1XEW - chains X and Y; structure by X-ray diffraction, 2.00 A resolution.

# Chain X
Name: SMC protein
Source organism: Pyrococcus furiosus
Notes: fragment: SMC_N-terminal fragment (residue 1-182)
Sequence (182 residues; numbered 1 to 182; the number before each row is that of its first residue):
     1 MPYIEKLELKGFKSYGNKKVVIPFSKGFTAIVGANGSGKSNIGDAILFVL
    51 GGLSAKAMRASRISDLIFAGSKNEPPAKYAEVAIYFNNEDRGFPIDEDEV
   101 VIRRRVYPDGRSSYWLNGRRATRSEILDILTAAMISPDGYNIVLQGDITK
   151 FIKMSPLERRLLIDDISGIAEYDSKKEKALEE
Not modelled in the structure: 57-76, 168-182
What the authors report for this chain:
  - catalytic residues: Arg59 (proposed by the authors, not directly observed)
  - mutagenesis - K39A: abolished catalytic activity
  - mutagenesis - R59A: unchanged catalytic activity
  - mutagenesis - R59A: abolished catalytic activity on DNA
  - mutagenesis - R59A: decreased catalytic activity on SMCcd:ScpA

# Chain Y
Name: SMC protein
Source organism: Pyrococcus furiosus
Notes: fragment: SMC_C-terminal fragment (residue 1006-1177)
Sequence (172 residues; each row starts with the number of its first residue):
  1006 EKEKKNVFMRTFEAISRNFSEIFAKLSPGGSARLILENPEDPFSGGLEIE
  1056 AKPAGKDVKRIEAMSGGEKALTALAFVFAIQKFKPAPFYLFDEIDAHLDD
  1106 ANVKRVADLIKESSKESQFIVITLRDVMMANADKIIGVSMRDGVSKVVSL
  1156 SLEKAMKILEEIRKKQGWEHGN
Not modelled in the structure: 1006-1011, 1146-1147, 1174-1177
What the authors report for this chain:
  - mutagenesis - S1070R: abolished catalytic activity

# Chain X / chain Y interface
Residue-residue contacts - 131 pairs, chain X then chain Y:
  Met1(X) - Pro1090(Y)
  Met1(X) - Ala1091(Y)
  Met1(X) - Pro1092(Y)  hydrophobic
  Pro2(X) - Pro1092(Y)
  Tyr3(X) - Gln1123(Y)
  Ile4(X) - Phe1093(Y)  hydrophobic
  Ile4(X) - Gln1123(Y)  hydrogen bond (backbone-side chain)
  Ile4(X) - Ile1125(Y)  hydrophobic
  Ser14(X) - Met1145(Y)
  Ser14(X) - Gly1148(Y)
  Ser14(X) - Val1149(Y)
  Ser14(X) - Ser1150(Y)  hydrogen bond
  Tyr15(X) - Val1143(Y)
  Tyr15(X) - Ser1150(Y)
  Tyr15(X) - Val1152(Y)  hydrophobic
  Gly16(X) - Val1149(Y)
  Val20(X) - Val1152(Y)  hydrophobic
  Pro23(X) - Lys1139(Y)  hydrogen bond (backbone-side chain)
  Pro23(X) - Ile1141(Y)
  Pro23(X) - Ser1154(Y)
  Phe24(X) - Gln1123(Y)
  Phe24(X) - Ile1125(Y)  hydrophobic
  Phe24(X) - Lys1139(Y)
  Ser25(X) - Gln1123(Y)  hydrogen bond (backbone-side chain)
  Ser25(X) - Asp1138(Y)
  Ser25(X) - Lys1139(Y)
  Lys26(X) - Gln1123(Y)
  Gly27(X) - Ser1119(Y)
  Gly27(X) - Gln1123(Y)
  Gly27(X) - Phe1124(Y)  hydrogen bond (backbone-backbone)
  Gly27(X) - Asp1138(Y)
  Phe28(X) - Ser1119(Y)
  Phe28(X) - Phe1124(Y)
  Phe28(X) - Val1126(Y)  hydrophobic
  Phe28(X) - Met1133(Y)  hydrophobic
  Phe28(X) - Asn1136(Y)
  Phe28(X) - Ala1137(Y)  hydrophobic
  Phe28(X) - Asp1138(Y)  hydrogen bond (backbone-backbone)
  Phe28(X) - Lys1139(Y)  hydrogen bond (backbone-backbone)
  Thr29(X) - Phe1124(Y)  hydrogen bond (backbone-backbone)
  Thr29(X) - Ile1125(Y)
  Thr29(X) - Val1126(Y)  hydrogen bond (backbone-backbone)
  Thr29(X) - Lys1139(Y)
  Ala30(X) - Val1126(Y)
  Ala30(X) - Ala1137(Y)
  Ala30(X) - Lys1139(Y)  hydrogen bond (backbone-backbone)
  Ala30(X) - Ile1140(Y)
  Ala30(X) - Ile1141(Y)  hydrogen bond (backbone-backbone)
  Ile31(X) - Ile1125(Y)  hydrophobic
  Ile31(X) - Val1126(Y)  hydrogen bond (backbone-backbone)
  Ile31(X) - Ile1127(Y)
  Ile31(X) - Thr1128(Y)  hydrogen bond (backbone-backbone)
  Ile31(X) - Ile1141(Y)
  Ile31(X) - Val1143(Y)  hydrophobic
  Val32(X) - Thr1128(Y)
  Val32(X) - Met1134(Y)  hydrophobic
  Val32(X) - Ile1140(Y)  hydrophobic
  Val32(X) - Ile1141(Y)  hydrogen bond (backbone-backbone)
  Val32(X) - Gly1142(Y)
  Val32(X) - Val1143(Y)  hydrogen bond (backbone-backbone)
  Gly33(X) - Leu1129(Y)
  Gly33(X) - Val1143(Y)
  Gly33(X) - Ile1167(Y)
  Ala34(X) - Ile1167(Y)
  Ala34(X) - Gln1171(Y)
  Asn35(X) - Gln1171(Y)  hydrogen bond
  Gly36(X) - Met1145(Y)
  Ser37(X) - Val1143(Y)
  Ser37(X) - Ser1144(Y)
  Ser37(X) - Met1145(Y)
  Ser37(X) - Ser1150(Y)  hydrogen bond (backbone-side chain)
  Gly38(X) - Ser1150(Y)
  Lys39(X) - Glu1098(Y)  salt bridge
  Lys39(X) - Ile1127(Y)
  Lys39(X) - Leu1129(Y)
  Lys39(X) - Val1143(Y)
  Ser40(X) - Asp1097(Y)
  Ile46(X) - Leu1095(Y)  hydrophobic
  Leu50(X) - Phe1093(Y)  hydrophobic
  Ala133(X) - Pro1092(Y)
  Met134(X) - Ala1091(Y)
  Met134(X) - Pro1092(Y)
  Ile135(X) - Pro1092(Y)  hydrophobic
  Tyr140(X) - Val1082(Y)
  Tyr140(X) - Ile1085(Y)  hydrophobic
  Tyr140(X) - Gln1086(Y)
  Asn141(X) - Gln1086(Y)
  Asn141(X) - Ala1091(Y)
  Asn141(X) - Phe1093(Y)  hydrogen bond (side chain-backbone)
  Asn141(X) - Tyr1094(Y)
  Asn141(X) - Leu1095(Y)  hydrogen bond (backbone-backbone)
  Asn141(X) - Phe1096(Y)
  Ile142(X) - Leu1095(Y)
  Val143(X) - Val1082(Y)  hydrophobic
  Val143(X) - Gln1086(Y)
  Val143(X) - Leu1095(Y)  hydrogen bond (backbone-backbone)
  Val143(X) - Phe1096(Y)
  Val143(X) - Asp1097(Y)  hydrogen bond (backbone-backbone)
  Val143(X) - Ile1099(Y)  hydrophobic
  Leu144(X) - Asp1097(Y)
  Gln145(X) - Asp1097(Y)
  Gln145(X) - Glu1098(Y)
  Phe151(X) - Ala1078(Y)  hydrophobic
  Phe151(X) - Val1082(Y)  hydrophobic
  Ile152(X) - Lys1074(Y)
  Ile152(X) - Ala1075(Y)
  Ile152(X) - Ala1078(Y)  hydrophobic
  Pro156(X) - Glu1042(Y)
  Pro156(X) - Gly1051(Y)
  Pro156(X) - Leu1052(Y)  hydrogen bond (backbone-backbone)
  Pro156(X) - Arg1065(Y)
  Leu157(X) - Gly1051(Y)
  Arg159(X) - Leu1052(Y)  hydrogen bond (side chain-backbone)
  Arg159(X) - Ile1054(Y)
  Arg159(X) - Ile1066(Y)
  Arg159(X) - Phe1081(Y)
  Arg160(X) - Phe1013(Y)
  Arg160(X) - Pro1047(Y)  hydrogen bond (side chain-backbone)
  Arg160(X) - Phe1048(Y)  hydrogen bond (side chain-backbone)
  Arg160(X) - Gly1050(Y)  hydrogen bond (side chain-backbone)
  Arg160(X) - Gly1051(Y)
  Arg160(X) - Leu1052(Y)
  Ile163(X) - Phe1013(Y)  hydrophobic
  Ile163(X) - Leu1052(Y)  hydrophobic
  Asp164(X) - Phe1013(Y)
  Asp164(X) - Phe1048(Y)
  Ile166(X) - Thr1016(Y)
  Ile166(X) - Ile1085(Y)  hydrophobic
  Ile166(X) - Phe1088(Y)  hydrophobic
  Ser167(X) - Val1012(Y)
  Ser167(X) - Thr1016(Y)
Other interface residues (no listed pair), chain X (53 interface residues in all): Ile22, Ile42, Gly43, Phe86, Ile148, Leu162
Other interface residues (no listed pair), chain Y (69 interface residues in all): Phe1017, Ile1020, Leu1041, Ser1049, Glu1053, Leu1079, Lys1089, Ile1115, Lys1116, Ser1122, Ile1163, Leu1164

# In short
53 residues of chain X and 69 residues of chain Y are in contact, with 26 hydrogen bonds and 1 salt bridge.
Polar pairs include Lys39(X)-Glu1098(Y), Ile4(X)-Gln1123(Y) and Ser14(X)-Ser1150(Y). The paper reports the
catalytic residue Arg59(X); K39A of chain X abolishes catalytic activity; 3 substitutions were tested in all.
Here chain X is SMC protein and chain Y is SMC protein, both from Pyrococcus furiosus. Entry 1XEW (Structural
biochemistry of ATP-driven dimerization and DNA stimulated activation of SMC ATPases) was determined by X-ray
diffraction, deposited together with 1XEX.
